3KFU - chains E and F of the 14 polymer chains in the assembly; structure by X-ray diffraction, 3.00 A resolution.

== Chain E ==
Name: Glutamyl-tRNA(Gln) amidotransferase subunit A
Source organism: Thermus thermophilus
Notes: EC 6.3.5.-
UniProt: Q9LCX3 (GATA_THET8); numbering as in UniProt (aligned over 1-471)
Chain sequence (471 residues; each row starts with the number of its first residue):
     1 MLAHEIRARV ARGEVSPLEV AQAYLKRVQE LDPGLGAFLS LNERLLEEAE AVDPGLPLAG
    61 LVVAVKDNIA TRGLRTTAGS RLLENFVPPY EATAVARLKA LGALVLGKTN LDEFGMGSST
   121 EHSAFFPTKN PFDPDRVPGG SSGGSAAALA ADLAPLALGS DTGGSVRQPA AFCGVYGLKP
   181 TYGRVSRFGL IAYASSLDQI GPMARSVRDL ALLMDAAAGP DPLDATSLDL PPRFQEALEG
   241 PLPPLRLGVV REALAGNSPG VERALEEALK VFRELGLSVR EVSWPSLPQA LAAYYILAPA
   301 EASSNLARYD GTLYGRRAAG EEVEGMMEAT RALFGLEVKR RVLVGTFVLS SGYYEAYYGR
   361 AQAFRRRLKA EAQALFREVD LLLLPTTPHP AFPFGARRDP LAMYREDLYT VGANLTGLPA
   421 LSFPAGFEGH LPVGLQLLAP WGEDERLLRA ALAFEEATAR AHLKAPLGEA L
Disordered / not traced: 1, 470-471
Reported in the primary citation:
  - binding site for tRNA-Asn: S351 to Y354

== Chain F ==
Name: Aspartyl/glutamyl-tRNA(Asn/Gln) amidotransferase subunit B
Source organism: Thermus thermophilus
Notes: EC 6.3.5.-
UniProt: Q9LCX2 (GATB_THET8); the author numbering skips numbers that UniProt does not, so the offset changes along the chain: 1-396 = UniProt 1-396; 601-629 = UniProt 397-425; 631-643 = UniProt 426-438; 645-672 = UniProt 439-466
Chain sequence (466 residues; each row starts with the number of its first residue; note: 206 numbers in that range are skipped by the numbering (no residue carries them; nothing is unmodelled there); X marks 70 residues of unknown identity (built as UNK)):
     1 MYEAVIGLEV HLHLKTRTKM FCGCRADYFG AEPNTHTCPV CLGLPGALPV PNRVAVEHGL
    61 RLALALGAEV PERLVFHRKN YFYPDLPKNY QISQYDLPLG RGGSLPLGER RVRIKRLHLE
   121 EDAGKSLHLE GRTLLDLNRA GSPLIELVTE PDLKTPEEAR LFLQRIQALV QTLGISDASP
   181 EEGKLRADVN VSVRRVGEPL GTKVEIKNLN SFKSVQRALE YEIRRQTEIL RRGEKVKQAT
   241 MGFEEGSGKT YPMRTKEEEA DYRYFPEPDL PPVAIPRDWL EEVRRSLPEL PWEKEARYRA
   301 LGIKEKDAEV LAYTPSLARF LDQALPLGLA SPQALANWLL ADVAGLLHER GLRLEETRLS
   361 PEGLARLVGL FERGEVTSRV AKSLLPEVLE GQDPEA
   601 XXXXXXXXXX XXXXXXXXXX XXXXXXXXX
   631 XXXXXXXXXX XXX
   645 XXXXXXXXXX XXXXXXXXXX XXXXXXXX
Disordered / not traced: 254-259, 660-672
Bound ions: Zn2+: C22, C24, C38, C41; Mg2+: E120, E146
Reported in the primary citation:
  - Zn2+ coordination: C22, C24, C38, C41
  - binding site for tRNA-Asn: Y81, Y83, D85, K125, S126, H128, R139, R160, P180, E181, R186, N210, S211, F212, K213, Y262
  - binding site for tRNA-Asn: Y95, D96, Y264

== Interface between chain E and chain F ==
Residue-residue contacts (58):
  Y90(E) - P39(F)  hydrophobic
  Y90(E) - L44(F)  hydrophobic
  Y90(E) - P45(F)  hydrogen bond (side chain-backbone)
  Y90(E) - G46(F)
  Y90(E) - A47(F)
  R187(E) - G46(F)
  R187(E) - L48(F)
  R187(E) - D269(F)  salt bridge
  F188(E) - G46(F)
  F188(E) - A47(F)  hydrophobic
  F188(E) - L48(F)
  G189(E) - G46(F)  hydrogen bond (backbone-backbone)
  L190(E) - G46(F)
  I191(E) - P45(F)  hydrophobic
  S195(E) - R78(F)
  S195(E) - P268(F)
  S195(E) - D269(F)  hydrogen bond
  S196(E) - P268(F)
  P222(E) - V50(F)
  L223(E) - L48(F)
  L223(E) - V50(F)
  D224(E) - L48(F)
  A225(E) - P49(F)
  A225(E) - D269(F)
  A225(E) - P271(F)
  T226(E) - P268(F)
  T226(E) - D269(F)
  T226(E) - P271(F)
  E301(E) - F265(F)
  E301(E) - P268(F)
  S304(E) - R78(F)  hydrogen bond
  S304(E) - N80(F)  hydrogen bond
  S304(E) - Y90(F)
  S304(E) - F265(F)
  N305(E) - R78(F)  hydrogen bond
  A307(E) - F82(F)
  A307(E) - K88(F)
  A307(E) - N89(F)  hydrogen bond (backbone-side chain)
  R308(E) - G43(F)  hydrogen bond (side chain-backbone)
  R308(E) - P87(F)
  R308(E) - K88(F)  hydrogen bond (backbone-backbone)
  R308(E) - Y90(F)
  Y309(E) - P45(F)
  D310(E) - N89(F)  hydrogen bond
  L313(E) - L137(F)  hydrophobic
  Y314(E) - L42(F)
  Y314(E) - G43(F)  hydrogen bond (side chain-backbone)
  Y314(E) - L44(F)
  Y314(E) - P45(F)
  Y314(E) - P87(F)
  R331(E) - F82(F)
  T346(E) - R263(F)
  L349(E) - R263(F)
  S350(E) - D261(F)
  S351(E) - D261(F)  hydrogen bond (backbone-side chain)
  Y354(E) - Y264(F)
  Y354(E) - P266(F)
  Y358(E) - F265(F)
Interface residues without a listed pair, chain E (35 interface residues in all): L83, F86, P89, Y182, T312, M327
Interface residues without a listed pair, chain F (29 interface residues in all): V40, P84, L270

== Summary ==
35 residues of chain E and 29 residues of chain F are in contact; the contacts include 12 hydrogen bonds and 1
salt bridge. Polar contacts include R187(E)-D269(F), Y90(E)-P45(F) and S195(E)-D269(F). The paper reports a
binding site for tRNA-Asn at S351(E) and Y81(F) among others; Zn2+ coordination by C22(F), C24(F) and C38(F)
among others.
Chain E is Glutamyl-tRNA(Gln) amidotransferase subunit A and chain F is Aspartyl/glutamyl-tRNA(Asn/Gln)
amidotransferase subunit B, both from Thermus thermophilus; the structure, Crystal structure of the
transamidosome, was determined by X-ray diffraction.
